Entry 1FNT (X-ray diffraction, 3.20 A resolution); this record covers chains O and P of the 42 polymer chains in the assembly.

[Chain O]
Protein: Proteasome component C7-alpha
Source organism: Saccharomyces cerevisiae
Notes: EC 3.4.99.46
UniProt: P21243 (PSA6_YEAST); residue numbers follow UniProt; this construct covers 1-252
Chain sequence (252 residues; numbered 1 to 252; the number before each row is that of its first residue):
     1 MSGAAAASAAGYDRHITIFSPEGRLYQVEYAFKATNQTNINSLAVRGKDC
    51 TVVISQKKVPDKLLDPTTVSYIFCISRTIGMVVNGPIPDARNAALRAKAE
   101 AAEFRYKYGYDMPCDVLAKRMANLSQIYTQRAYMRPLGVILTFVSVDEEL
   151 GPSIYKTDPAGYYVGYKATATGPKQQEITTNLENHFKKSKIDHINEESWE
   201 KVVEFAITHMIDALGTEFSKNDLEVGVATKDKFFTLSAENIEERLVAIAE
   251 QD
Not modelled in the structure: 1-14

[Chain P]
Protein: Proteasome component Y7
Source organism: Saccharomyces cerevisiae
Notes: EC 3.4.99.46
UniProt: P23639 (PSA2_YEAST); residue numbers follow UniProt; this construct covers 1-250
Chain sequence (250 residues; each row starts with the number of its first residue):
     1 MTDRYSFSLTTFSPSGKLGQIDYALTAVKQGVTSLGIKATNGVVIATEKK
    51 SSSPLAMSETLSKVSLLTPDIGAVYSGMGPDYRVLVDKSRKVAHTSYKRI
   101 YGEYPPTKLLVSEVAKIMQEATQSGGVRPFGVSLLIAGHDEFNGFSLYQV
   151 DPSGSYFPWKATAIGKGSVAAKTFLEKRWNDELELEDAIHIALLTLKESV
   201 EGEFNGDTIELAIIGDENPDLLGYTGIPTDKGPRFRKLTSQEINDRLEAL
Not modelled in the structure: 1-3
Curated features (UniProtKB/Swiss-Prot):
  - cross-link: K108 (Glycyl lysine isopeptide (Lys-Gly) (interchain with G-Cter in ubiquitin))

[How chain O and chain P interact]
Pairs across the interface (53):
  I18(O) with Q20(P); R128(P)
  F19(O) with Q20(P); M78(P), hydrophobic; R128(P); P129(P)
  S20(O) with Y23(P)
  P21(O) with Y23(P); T26(P)
  E22(O) with T26(P); Q30(P)
  G23(O) with Y23(P); T26(P); A27(P)
  L25(O) with R128(P)
  R46(O) with M57(P), hydrogen bond
  K119(O) with D87(P), salt bridge
  A122(O) with R83(P)
  N123(O) with R83(P); V84(P)
  Q126(O) with D81(P); V84(P); F130(P)
  T129(O) with R128(P)
  Q130(O) with V127(P); R128(P); F130(P)
  R131(O) with G126(P); V127(P)
  A132(O) with G126(P)
  Y155(O) with M57(P); T60(P)
  A160(O) with P80(P)
  G161(O) with P80(P); R83(P), hydrogen bond (backbone-side chain)
  Y162(O) with S52(P); P80(P), hydrophobic; R83(P)
  Y163(O) with R83(P)
  G165(O) with A56(P); M57(P), hydrogen bond (backbone-backbone); T60(P)
  Y166(O) with L55(P); A56(P), hydrophobic; M57(P)
  K167(O) with P54(P); L55(P), hydrogen bond (backbone-backbone); M57(P)
  A168(O) with L55(P)
  T179(O) with L55(P)
  E183(O) with S53(P), hydrogen bond; P54(P); L55(P)
Other interface residues (no listed pair), chain O (29 interface residues in all): T17, I154
Other interface residues (no listed pair), chain P (27 interface residues in all): A24, L61, A121, G131

[Summary]
Chain O and chain P form an interface of 29 and 27 residues respectively, with 5 hydrogen bonds and 1 salt
bridge. Polar pairs include K119(O)-D87(P), R46(O)-M57(P) and G161(O)-R83(P).
Chain O is Proteasome component C7-alpha and chain P is Proteasome component Y7, both from Saccharomyces
cerevisiae; the structure, Crystal structure of the 20S proteasome from yeast in complex with the proteasome
activator PA26 from ..., was determined by X-ray diffraction.
